PDB entry 1KBY | X-ray diffraction, 2.50 A resolution | chains M and H of the 3 polymer chains in the assembly

[Chain M]
Name: Photosynthetic reaction center protein M chain
Source organism: Rhodobacter sphaeroides
UniProt: P02953 (RCEM_RHOSH); residue numbers follow UniProt; this construct covers 1-307
Chain sequence (307 residues; row label = number of the first residue in the row):
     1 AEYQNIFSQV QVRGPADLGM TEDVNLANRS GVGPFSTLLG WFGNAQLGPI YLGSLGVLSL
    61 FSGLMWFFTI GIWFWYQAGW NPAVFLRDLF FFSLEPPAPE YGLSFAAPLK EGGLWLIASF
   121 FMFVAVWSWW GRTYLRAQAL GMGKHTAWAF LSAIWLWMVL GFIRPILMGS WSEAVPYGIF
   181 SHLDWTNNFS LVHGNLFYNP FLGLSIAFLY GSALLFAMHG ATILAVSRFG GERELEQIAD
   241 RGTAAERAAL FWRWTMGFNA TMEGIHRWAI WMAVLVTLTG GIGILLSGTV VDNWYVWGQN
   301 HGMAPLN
Unresolved in the structure: 303-307
Construct notes: engineered mutation L202 (His in P02953)
Ion coordination: Fe ion: H219, E234, H266 (shared with 2 residues of chain L)
Small-molecule neighbours:
  - bacteriochlorophyll a (BCL), molecule 1: F90, M122, W157, L160, V175, I179, H182, L183, W185, T186
  - bacteriochlorophyll a (BCL), molecule 2: T186, L209, Y210
  - bacteriochlorophyll a (BCL), molecule 3: F197, G203, I206, A207, Y210, G211, L214
  - bacteriopheophytin a (BPH), molecule 1: S59, L60, G63, L64, F67, A125, V126, W129, T133, T146, A149, F150, A153, A273, V274, T277
  - bacteriopheophytin a (BPH), molecule 2: M122, V126, A153, I154, L156, W157, L160, T186, N187, F189, S190, L196, F197, L202, S205, I206, L209, Y210, V276, T277, G280, G281, I284
  - bacteriopheophytin a (BPH), molecule 3: Y210, A213, L214, A217, M218, W252, T255, M256
  - spheroidene (SPO): W66, F67, F68, I70, G71, F74, W75, F85, F105, W115, L116, S119, F120, M122, F123, W157, M158, L160, G161, F162, W171, V175, P176, Y177, G178, I179, H182
  - ubiquinone-10 (U10): L214, L215, M218, H219, T222, I223, A245, A248, A249, W252, M256, F258, N259, A260, T261, M262, I265, W268, M272

[Chain H]
Name: Photosynthetic reaction center protein H chain
Source organism: Rhodobacter sphaeroides
UniProt: P11846 (RCEH_RHOSH); numbering as in UniProt (aligned over 1-260)
Chain sequence (260 residues; each row starts with the number of its first residue):
     1 MVGVTAFGNF DLASLAIYSF WIFLAGLIYY LQTENMREGY PLENEDGTPA ANQGPFPLPK
    61 PKTFILPHGR GTLTVPGPES EDRPIALART AVSEGFPHAP TGDPMKDGVG PASWVARRDL
   121 PELDGHGHNK IKPMKAAAGF HVSAGKNPIG LPVRGCDLEI AGKVVDIWVD IPEQMARFLE
   181 VELKDGSTRL LPMQMVKVQS NRVHVNALSS DLFAGIPTIK SPTEVTLLEE DKICGYVAGG
   241 LMYAAPKRKS VVAAMLAEYA
Unresolved in the structure: 1-10, 247-260

[Interface between chain M and chain H]
Contacting residue pairs (97; chain M residue first):
  A1(M) - K197(H)  hydrogen bond (backbone-side chain)
  Y3(M) - Q194(H)
  Y3(M) - V196(H)
  Q9(M) - G145(H)
  Q9(M) - M193(H)
  Q9(M) - V196(H)  hydrogen bond (side chain-backbone)
  Q9(M) - K197(H)
  Q9(M) - V198(H)  hydrogen bond (side chain-backbone)
  V10(M) - V142(H)  hydrophobic
  V10(M) - A144(H)
  V10(M) - K146(H)
  Q11(M) - V142(H)
  Q11(M) - S143(H)  hydrogen bond (backbone-backbone)
  Q11(M) - A144(H)  hydrogen bond (backbone-backbone)
  V12(M) - F140(H)  hydrophobic
  V12(M) - H141(H)
  V12(M) - S143(H)
  V12(M) - V169(H)  hydrophobic
  V12(M) - Q174(H)
  R13(M) - G139(H)
  R13(M) - F140(H)
  R13(M) - H141(H)  hydrogen bond (backbone-backbone)
  R13(M) - S143(H)
  R13(M) - Q174(H)
  G14(M) - G139(H)
  G14(M) - F140(H)
  G14(M) - Q174(H)  hydrogen bond (backbone-side chain)
  P15(M) - A138(H)
  P15(M) - Q174(H)  hydrogen bond (backbone-side chain)
  D17(M) - P172(H)
  M20(M) - G125(H)
  M20(M) - H126(H)
  T37(M) - A144(H)
  W41(M) - A144(H)  hydrophobic
  W41(M) - G145(H)
  N44(M) - E173(H)
  F201(M) - A16(H)
  F201(M) - I17(H)
  L204(M) - I17(H)  hydrophobic
  L204(M) - W21(H)  hydrophobic
  S227(M) - Q194(H)  hydrogen bond (backbone-side chain)
  R228(M) - Q194(H)
  R228(M) - M195(H)
  R228(M) - C234(H)  hydrogen bond (backbone-side chain)
  R228(M) - L241(H)
  F229(M) - C234(H)
  F229(M) - A238(H)  hydrophobic
  E232(M) - M175(H)
  E232(M) - R177(H)  salt bridge
  R233(M) - E122(H)  salt bridge
  R233(M) - K130(H)
  R233(M) - R177(H)
  R233(M) - L227(H)
  R233(M) - E230(H)  salt bridge
  E236(M) - R117(H)
  E236(M) - E122(H)
  E236(M) - L227(H)
  Q237(M) - R117(H)
  I238(M) - L73(H)
  A239(M) - L73(H)
  D240(M) - R117(H)  hydrogen bond (backbone-side chain)
  D240(M) - R118(H)  hydrogen bond (side chain-backbone)
  R241(M) - E38(H)  salt bridge
  R241(M) - E79(H)  salt bridge
  R241(M) - V115(H)
  R241(M) - R117(H)
  G242(M) - V115(H)
  G242(M) - R117(H)
  G242(M) - D231(H)
  T243(M) - S113(H)
  T243(M) - V115(H)
  T243(M) - D231(H)  hydrogen bond (backbone-side chain)
  R247(M) - P111(H)  hydrogen bond (side chain-backbone)
  R247(M) - S113(H)  hydrogen bond (side chain-backbone)
  R253(M) - L42(H)
  F258(M) - Q32(H)
  A260(M) - N35(H)
  T261(M) - N35(H)  hydrogen bond (backbone-side chain)
  E263(M) - K62(H)  salt bridge
  E263(M) - F64(H)
  G264(M) - N35(H)
  I265(M) - N35(H)  hydrogen bond (backbone-side chain)
  R267(M) - Y30(H)  hydrogen bond
  R267(M) - L31(H)
  R267(M) - E34(H)
  W268(M) - L31(H)  hydrophobic
  W268(M) - N35(H)
  W271(M) - L27(H)
  T279(M) - F20(H)
  V290(M) - L12(H)  hydrophobic
  V291(M) - A13(H)  hydrophobic
  W297(M) - D11(H)  hydrogen bond
  W297(M) - A13(H)
  W297(M) - S14(H)
  H301(M) - D11(H)
  H301(M) - S14(H)  hydrogen bond (backbone-side chain)
  G302(M) - D11(H)
Other interface residues (no listed pair), chain M (55 interface residues in all): N5, F35, P200, F208, E246, N259, L275, L286, W294
Other interface residues (no listed pair), chain H (70 interface residues in all): F23, L24, M36, R37, G39, L66, G110, A112, W114, I131, P148, A176, P192, G235

[Summary]
The interface between chain M and chain H involves 55 residues on one side and 70 on the other; the contacts
include 20 hydrogen bonds and 6 salt bridges. Among the polar pairs are E232(M)-R177(H), R233(M)-E122(H) and
R233(M)-E230(H).
Chain M is Photosynthetic reaction center protein M chain and chain H is Photosynthetic reaction center
protein H chain, both from Rhodobacter sphaeroides; the structure, Structure of Photosynthetic Reaction Center
with bacteriochlorophyll-bacteriopheophytin heterodimer, was determined by X-ray diffraction.
